Entry 4QK7 (X-ray diffraction, 1.10 A resolution); this record covers chain A.

Chain A:
Name: influenza M2 monomer
UniProtKB: W8PGZ1 (W8PGZ1_9INFA); residue numbers follow UniProt; this construct covers 22-46
Sequence (27 residues; numbered 21 to 47; the number before each row is that of its first residue):
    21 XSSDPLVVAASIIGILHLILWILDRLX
Construct notes: acetylation (21); amidation (47)
Modified / non-standard residues: ACE (acetyl group) at position 21; NH2 (amino group) at position 47
Bound ions: Ca2+ site 1 near Ser22 (its only coordinating residue here); Ca2+ site 2: Asp24 (together with OLB)
From the paper describing this entry:
  - self-association interface (contacts with another copy of this molecule); pairs are residue here / residue on that copy: Val27-Val27
  - catalytic residues: His37 (proposed by the authors, not directly observed)

In short:
From the paper: the catalytic residue His37; a self-association interface involving Val27.
Chain A is influenza M2 monomer; the structure, Influenza A M2 wild type TM domain at high pH in the lipidic
cubic phase under ..., was determined by X-ray diffraction (same publication as 4QKC, 4QKL and 4QKM).
